Entry 6CTR (X-ray diffraction, 1.85 A resolution); this record covers chains P and A of the 4 polymer chains in the assembly.

Chain P:
Molecule: 10-nt DNA strand
Sequence (10 nucleotides; each row starts with the number of its first residue):
     1 GCTGATGCGX
Modified / non-standard residues: 2DA (2',3'-dideoxyadenosine-5'-monophosphate) at position 10
Metal / ion sites: Na+: DG9 (shared with Thr-101(A), Val-103(A), Ile-106(A) of chain A)

Chain A:
Name: DNA polymerase beta
Organism: Homo sapiens
Notes: EC 2.7.7.7, 4.2.99.-
Reference sequence: P06746 (DPOLB_HUMAN); numbering as in UniProt (aligned over 1-335)
Chain sequence (335 residues; row label = number of the first residue in the row):
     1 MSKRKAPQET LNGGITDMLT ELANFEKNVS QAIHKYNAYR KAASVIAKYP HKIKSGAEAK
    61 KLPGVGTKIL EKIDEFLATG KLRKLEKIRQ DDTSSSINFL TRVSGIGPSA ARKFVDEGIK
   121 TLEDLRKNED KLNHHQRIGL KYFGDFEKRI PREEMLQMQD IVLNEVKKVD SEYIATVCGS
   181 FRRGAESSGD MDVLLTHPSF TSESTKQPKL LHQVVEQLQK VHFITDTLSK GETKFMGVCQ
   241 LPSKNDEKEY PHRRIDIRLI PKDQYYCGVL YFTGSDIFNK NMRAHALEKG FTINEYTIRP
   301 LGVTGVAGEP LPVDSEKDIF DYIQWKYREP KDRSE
Disordered / not traced: 1-9
Differences from the reference sequence: conflict Leu-70 (Ala in P06746)
Metal / ion sites: Na+ site 1: Lys-60, Leu-62, Val-65 (shared with 1 residue of chain D); Na+ site 2: Thr-101, Val-103, Ile-106 (shared with DG9(P) of chain P); Na+ site 3: Asp-190, Asp-192, Asp-256 (together with F3C, FF4); Mg2+: Asp-190, Asp-192 (together with F3C, FF4)
Residues lining bound ligands:
  - 2'-deoxycytidine-5'-monophosphate (DC): Ile-174, Ala-175, Thr-176, Leu-194, Thr-196, Lys-262, Tyr-265, Tyr-266
  - F3C / FF4: Arg-149, Gly-179, Ser-180, Arg-183, Ser-188, Gly-189, Asp-190, Asp-192, Tyr-271, Phe-272, Thr-273, Gly-274, Ser-275, Asp-276, Asn-279
UniProt features mapped onto this chain:
  - region: Arg-183 to Asp-192 (DNA-binding)
  - active site: Lys-72 (Nucleophile)
  - binding site (K(+)): Lys-60, Leu-62, Val-65, Thr-101, Val-103, Ile-106
  - binding site (Na(+)): Lys-60, Leu-62, Val-65, Thr-101, Val-103, Ile-106
  - binding site (dATP): Arg-149, Ser-180, Arg-183, Gly-189, Asp-190
  - binding site (dCTP): Arg-149, Ser-180, Arg-183, Gly-189, Asp-190
  - binding site (dGTP): Arg-149, Ser-180, Arg-183, Gly-189, Asp-190, Asp-192
  - binding site (dTTP): Arg-149, Ser-180, Arg-183, Gly-189, Asp-190
  - binding site (Mg(2+)): Asp-190, Asp-192, Asp-256
  - modified residue: Lys-72 (N6-acetyllysine), Arg-83 (Omega-N-methylarginine), Arg-152 (Omega-N-methylarginine)
  - cross-link (Glycyl lysine isopeptide (Lys-Gly)): Lys-41 (interchain with G-Cter in ubiquitin), Lys-61 (interchain with G-Cter in ubiquitin), Lys-81 (interchain with G-Cter in ubiquitin)
  - natural variant: Leu-22 (L22P: Found in a gastric cancer sample; uncertain significance), Tyr-39 (Y39C: Found in a gastric cancer sample; uncertain significance), Gly-118 (G118V: Decreased DNA-directed DNA polymerase activity), Arg-137 (R137Q: Decreased function in base-excision repair), Arg-149 (R149I: Decreased DNA-directed DNA polymerase activity), Asp-160 (D160N: Found in a gastric cancer sample; uncertain significance), Cys-239 (C239R: Found in a gastric cancer sample; uncertain significance), Lys-289 (K289M: Found in a colon cancer sample; uncertain significance), Asn-294 (N294D: Found in a gastric cancer sample; uncertain significance), Glu-295 (E295K: Found in a gastric cancer sample; uncertain significance)
  - mutagenesis: Phe-25 (F25W: No effect on 5'-dRP lyase activity. Decreased ssDNA binding), His-34 (H34G: Decreased 5'-dRP lyase activity. Decreased ssDNA binding), Lys-35 (K35A: Decreased 5'-dRP lyase activity. Decreased ssDNA binding. Loss of 5'-dRP lyase activity; when associated with A-68 and A-72. Decreased ssDNA binding; when associated with A-68 and A-72 ...), Tyr-39 (Y39F: No effect on 5'-dRP lyase activity; Y39Q: Abolishes DNA polymerase and 5'-dRP lyase activity), Lys-41 (K41R: Abolishes ubiquitination; when associated with R-61 and R-81), Lys-60 (K60A: Decreased 5'-dRP lyase activity. Decreased ssDNA binding), Lys-61 (K61R: Abolishes ubiquitination; when associated with R-41 and R-81), Lys-68 (K68A: No effect on 5'-dRP lyase activity. Decreased ssDNA binding. Loss of 5'-dRP lyase activity; when associated with A-35 and A-72. Decreased ssDNA binding; when associated with A-35 and A-72 ...), Glu-71 (E71Q: No effect on 5'-dRP lyase activity. No effect on structure shown by circular dichroism. No effect on ssDNA binding), Lys-72 (K72A: Severely reduced 5'-dRP lyase activity. Does not affect ssDNA binding. Loss of 5'-dRP lyase activity; when associated with A-35 and A-68. Decreased ssDNA binding ...), Glu-75 (E75A: Slightly decreased 5'-dRP lyase activity. Decreased ssDNA binding. No effect on structure shown by circular dichroism), Lys-81 (K81R: Abolishes ubiquitination; when associated with R-41 and R-61), 5 further mutagenesis entries in UniProt
What the authors report for this chain:
  - binding site for the ligand F3C: Arg-149, Ser-180, Arg-183
  - contacts within the chain: Arg-182/Glu-316

Chain P / chain A interface:
Residue-residue contacts (15; chain P residue first):
  DG7(P) with Ser-109(A), phosphate contact
  DC8(P) with Gly-105(A), sugar contact; Gly-107(A), hydrogen bond to the phosphate; Pro-108(A), phosphate contact; Ser-109(A), hydrogen bond to the phosphate; Ala-110(A), hydrogen bond to the phosphate
  DG9(P) with Val-103(A), phosphate contact; Ser-104(A), phosphate contact; Gly-105(A), hydrogen bond to the phosphate; Ile-106(A), phosphate contact; His-135(A), sugar contact; Arg-254(A), phosphate contact
  2DA_10(P) with Arg-254(A), salt bridge to the phosphate; Asp-256(A), sugar contact; Tyr-271(A), base contact
Interface residues without a listed pair, chain A (15 interface residues in all): Asp-190, Met-236, Phe-272

Overview:
The interface between chain P and chain A involves 4 residues on one side and 15 on the other, with 4 hydrogen
bonds and 1 salt bridge. Among the polar pairs are DC8(P)/Gly-107(A), DC8(P)/Ser-109(A) and DC8(P)/Ala-110(A).
The paper reports a binding site for the ligand F3C at Arg-149(A), Ser-180(A) and Arg-183(A); contacts within
the chain involving Arg-182(A) and Glu-316(A).
Chain P is a 10-nt DNA strand and chain A is DNA polymerase beta (Homo sapiens); the structure, Ternary
complex crystal structure of DNA polymerase Beta with a dideoxy terminated primer with CHF (R ..., was
determined by X-ray diffraction, deposited together with 6BEL, 6BEM, 6CR3, 6CR4, 6CR5, 6CR6 and 20 further
entries.
